PDB entry 4NHU | X-ray diffraction, 2.90 A resolution | chains A and B of the 3 polymer chains in the assembly

# Chain A
Protein: 2C m33 alpha VmCh chimera
Source organism: Mus musculus, Homo sapiens
Chain sequence (219 residues; each row starts with the number of its first residue; numbers below 1 keep their minus sign (Ala-3 is residue -3)):
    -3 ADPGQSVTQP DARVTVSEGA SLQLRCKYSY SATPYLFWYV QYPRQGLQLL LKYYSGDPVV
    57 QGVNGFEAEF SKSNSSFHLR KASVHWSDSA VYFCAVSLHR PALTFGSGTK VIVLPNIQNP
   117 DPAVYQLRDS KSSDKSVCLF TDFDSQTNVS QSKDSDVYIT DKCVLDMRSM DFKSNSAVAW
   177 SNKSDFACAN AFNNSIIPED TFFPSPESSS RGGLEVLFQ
Disordered / not traced: -3 to 1, 189, 200-215
Disulfides: Cys22-Cys90, Cys134-Cys184

# Chain B
Protein: 2C m33 beta VmCh chimera
Source organism: Mus musculus, Homo sapiens
Chain sequence (254 residues; each row starts with the number of its first residue; numbers below 1 keep their minus sign (Ala-3 is residue -3)):
    -3 ADPGEAAVTQ SPRNKVAVTG GKVTLSCNQT NNHNNMYWYR QDTGHGLRLI HYSYGAGSTE
    57 KGDIPDGYKA SRPSQENFSL ILELATPSQT SVYFCASGGG GTLYFGAGTR LSVLEDLKNV
   117 FPPEVAVFEP SEAEISHTQK ATLVCLATGF YPDHVELSWW VNGKEVHSGV CTDPQPLKEQ
   177 PALNDSRYAL SSRLRVSATF WQNPRNHFRC QVQFYGLSEN DEWTQDRAKP VTQIVSAEAW
   237 GRADSRGGLE VLFQ
Disordered / not traced: -3 to 1, 240-250
Disulfides: Cys23-Cys91, Cys141-Cys206

# Interface between chain A and chain B
Pairs across the interface (88):
  Tyr31(A) - Gly97(B)
  Phe33(A) - Gly97(B)
  Phe33(A) - Thr98(B)
  Tyr35(A) - Thr98(B)
  Tyr35(A) - Leu99(B)  hydrogen bond (side chain-backbone)
  Gln37(A) - Gln37(B)  hydrogen bond
  Gln37(A) - Phe90(B)
  Arg40(A) - Asp169(B)
  Arg40(A) - Pro170(B)
  Leu43(A) - Leu43(B)  hydrophobic
  Leu43(A) - Phe101(B)  hydrophobic
  Lys48(A) - Thr98(B)
  Phe89(A) - Gln37(B)
  Phe89(A) - Gly42(B)
  Arg96(A) - Leu45(B)
  Arg96(A) - Asp59(B)  salt bridge
  Pro97(A) - Tyr33(B)  hydrogen bond (backbone-side chain)
  Pro97(A) - Tyr50(B)  hydrophobic
  Ala98(A) - Tyr33(B)  hydrophobic
  Leu99(A) - Tyr35(B)  hydrogen bond (backbone-side chain)
  Leu99(A) - Gly97(B)
  Leu99(A) - Leu99(B)  hydrophobic
  Phe101(A) - Leu43(B)
  Phe101(A) - Phe101(B)  hydrophobic
  Gly102(A) - Gly42(B)
  Gly102(A) - Leu43(B)
  Ser103(A) - Gly40(B)  hydrogen bond (side chain-backbone)
  Ser103(A) - His41(B)
  Ser103(A) - Gly42(B)
  Asp117(A) - His133(B)  salt bridge
  Tyr121(A) - Ser127(B)
  Tyr121(A) - Ala129(B)
  Tyr121(A) - Glu130(B)
  Tyr121(A) - His133(B)
  Tyr121(A) - Thr134(B)
  Gln122(A) - Ser127(B)  hydrogen bond (backbone-side chain)
  Leu123(A) - Phe124(B)  hydrophobic
  Leu123(A) - Glu125(B)
  Leu123(A) - Pro126(B)
  Leu123(A) - Ser127(B)
  Leu123(A) - Thr138(B)
  Leu123(A) - Val140(B)  hydrophobic
  Arg124(A) - Phe124(B)
  Arg124(A) - Glu125(B)  hydrogen bond (backbone-backbone)
  Asp125(A) - Val123(B)
  Asp125(A) - Phe124(B)
  Ser126(A) - Val123(B)  hydrogen bond (backbone-backbone)
  Ser126(A) - Glu125(B)  hydrogen bond
  Ser126(A) - Glu234(B)  hydrogen bond (side chain-backbone)
  Ser126(A) - Ala235(B)
  Val133(A) - Phe124(B)  hydrophobic
  Leu135(A) - Thr138(B)
  Thr137(A) - Arg191(B)
  Asp138(A) - Thr134(B)
  Asp138(A) - Arg191(B)  salt bridge
  Asp152(A) - Gln176(B)
  Tyr154(A) - Glu175(B)
  Tyr154(A) - Gln176(B)
  Thr156(A) - Asp169(B)
  Thr156(A) - Leu173(B)
  Thr156(A) - Ser187(B)
  Thr156(A) - Arg189(B)
  Cys159(A) - Cys167(B)  disulfide
  Cys159(A) - Thr168(B)
  Cys159(A) - Arg189(B)
  Val160(A) - Cys167(B)
  Leu161(A) - Gly165(B)
  Leu161(A) - Val166(B)
  Leu161(A) - Cys167(B)  hydrophobic
  Leu161(A) - Arg191(B)
  Asp162(A) - Ser164(B)
  Asp162(A) - Gly165(B)  hydrogen bond (backbone-backbone)
  Met163(A) - Lys136(B)
  Met163(A) - Ser164(B)
  Met163(A) - Arg191(B)
  Met163(A) - Val192(B)
  Arg164(A) - Ser164(B)  hydrogen bond (backbone-side chain)
  Phe168(A) - Lys136(B)
  Phe168(A) - Arg191(B)
  Ser170(A) - Arg191(B)  hydrogen bond
  Ser172(A) - Cys167(B)
  Ser172(A) - Arg189(B)
  Val174(A) - Val140(B)  hydrophobic
  Val174(A) - Arg189(B)
  Trp176(A) - Leu142(B)  hydrophobic
  Trp176(A) - Leu173(B)  hydrophobic
  Trp176(A) - Ala185(B)  hydrophobic
  Phe198(A) - His133(B)
Other interface residues (no listed pair), chain A (49 interface residues in all): Gly42, Leu45, Lys131, Ser132, Ile155, Asp157, Met166, Ala173
Other interface residues (no listed pair), chain B (51 interface residues in all): Asn31, Gly102, Ala103, Ala122, Val151, Ser193
Cross-chain cystine bridges: Cys159(A)-Cys167(B)

# In short
49 residues of chain A and 51 residues of chain B are in contact; the contacts include 1 disulfide bond, 13
hydrogen bonds and 3 salt bridges. Polar contacts include Arg96(A)-Asp59(B), Asp117(A)-His133(B) and
Asp138(A)-Arg191(B).
Chain A is 2C m33 alpha VmCh chimera and chain B is 2C m33 beta VmCh chimera, both from Mus musculus, Homo
sapiens; the structure, The M33 TCR p3M33l/H-2 Ld Complex, was determined by X-ray diffraction.
